PDB entry 4GZN | X-ray diffraction, 0.99 A resolution | chains B and C of the 3 polymer chains in the assembly

# Chain B
Molecule: 11-nt DNA strand
Sequence (11 nucleotides; numbered 1 to 11; the number before each row is that of its first residue):
     1 ACTGCGGCAAT
Modified / non-standard residues: 5CM (5-methyl-2'-deoxy-cytidine-5'-monophosphate) at position 5

# Chain C
Protein: Zinc finger protein 57
Organism: Mus musculus
UniProtKB: Q8C6P8 (ZFP57_MOUSE); residues 137-195 here = UniProt positions 137-195
Chain sequence (60 residues; row label = number of the first residue in the row):
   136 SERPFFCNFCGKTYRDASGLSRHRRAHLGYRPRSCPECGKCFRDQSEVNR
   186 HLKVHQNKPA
Disordered / not traced: 195
Construct notes: expression tag (136)
Swiss-Prot annotation at these positions:
  - zinc finger: Phe-140 to His-162 (C2H2-type 2), Arg-168 to His-190 (C2H2-type 3)
  - site: Arg-178 (Crucial for 5-methylcytosine recognition)
Ion coordination: Zn2+ site 1: Cys-142, Cys-145, His-158, His-162; Zn2+ site 2: Cys-170, Cys-173, His-186, His-190
What the authors report for this chain:
  - binding site for the 11-nt DNA strand (chain B): Arg-138, Lys-147, Asp-151, Ser-153, Gly-154, Arg-157, Arg-166, Lys-175, Arg-178, Glu-182, Arg-185, His-186
  - binding site for the 11-nt DNA strand: Ser-153, Arg-157, Arg-185
  - Zn2+ coordination: His-186
  - mutagenesis - R157H, R178K: abolished binding to DNA
  - mutagenesis - H186N: decreased binding to DNA
  - mutagenesis - H186N (KD of 180 nM): decreased binding to exogenous Zn2+
  - specificity-determining residues: Arg-178
  - mutagenesis - E182Q: unchanged binding to methylated DNA
  - mutagenesis - E182A (a factor of 1.5), E182L (a factor of 1.5): decreased binding to methylated DNA
  - mutagenesis - E182L, E182Q (a factor of 4): increased binding to unmodified DNA (C/C)
  - mutagenesis - E182A: increased binding to unmodified
  - disease-associated variants - H186N: decreased binding to DNA

# Interface between chain B and chain C
Pairs across the interface - 26 pairs, chain B then chain C:
  DC2(B) / Val-189(C)  phosphate contact
  DT3(B) / Lys-175(C)  salt bridge to the phosphate
  DT3(B) / Arg-185(C)  base contact
  DT3(B) / His-186(C)  salt bridge to the phosphate
  DT3(B) / Val-189(C)  phosphate contact
  DG4(B) / Arg-166(C)  salt bridge to the phosphate
  DG4(B) / Phe-177(C)  phosphate contact
  DG4(B) / Arg-185(C)  hydrogen bond to the base
  5CM_5(B) / Ala-161(C)  phosphate contact
  5CM_5(B) / Arg-178(C)  base contact
  5CM_5(B) / Glu-182(C)  hydrogen bond to the base
  5CM_5(B) / Arg-185(C)  base contact
  DG6(B) / Lys-147(C)  salt bridge to the phosphate
  DG6(B) / Tyr-149(C)  hydrogen bond to the phosphate
  DG6(B) / Gly-154(C)  sugar contact
  DG6(B) / Arg-178(C)  hydrogen bond to the base
  DG7(B) / Arg-138(C)  salt bridge to the phosphate
  DG7(B) / Tyr-149(C)  phosphate contact
  DG7(B) / Arg-150(C)  hydrogen bond to the phosphate
  DG7(B) / Asp-151(C)  sugar contact
  DG7(B) / Ser-153(C)  base contact
  DG7(B) / Arg-157(C)  hydrogen bond to the base
  DC8(B) / Arg-150(C)  salt bridge to the phosphate
  DC8(B) / Asp-151(C)  base contact
  DC8(B) / Ser-153(C)  hydrogen bond to the base
  DC8(B) / Arg-157(C)  base contact
Also at the interface, not in a pair above, chain B (8 interface residues in all): DA9
Also at the interface, not in a pair above, chain C (19 interface residues in all): His-158, Lys-188

# Overview
The interface between chain B and chain C involves 8 residues on one side and 19 on the other, with 7 hydrogen
bonds and 6 salt bridges. Polar contacts include DG4(B)/Arg-185(C), 5CM_5(B)/Glu-182(C) and DG6(B)/Arg-178(C).
From the paper: a binding site for the 11-nt DNA strand (chain B) at Arg-138(C), Lys-147(C) and Asp-151(C)
among others; R157H and R178K of chain C abolish binding to DNA; 6 substitutions were tested in all.
Chain B is an 11-nt DNA strand and chain C is Zinc finger protein 57 (Mus musculus); the structure, Mouse
ZFP57 zinc fingers in complex with methylated DNA, was determined by X-ray diffraction.
